PDB entry 4R2N | X-ray diffraction, 1.98 A resolution | chains A and C

# Chain A (and C)
Protein: Putative phenylalanine aminotransferase
Source organism: Mycobacterium tuberculosis H37Rv
Notes: EC 2.6.1.-; chain C of this document is another copy of the same molecule, construct and numbering; everything in this record applies to it too
UniProtKB: I6Y4H4 (I6Y4H4_MYCTU); residue numbers follow UniProt; this construct covers 2-353
Amino-acid sequence (367 residues; numbered 0 to 366; the number before each row is that of its first residue; numbering starts at 0):
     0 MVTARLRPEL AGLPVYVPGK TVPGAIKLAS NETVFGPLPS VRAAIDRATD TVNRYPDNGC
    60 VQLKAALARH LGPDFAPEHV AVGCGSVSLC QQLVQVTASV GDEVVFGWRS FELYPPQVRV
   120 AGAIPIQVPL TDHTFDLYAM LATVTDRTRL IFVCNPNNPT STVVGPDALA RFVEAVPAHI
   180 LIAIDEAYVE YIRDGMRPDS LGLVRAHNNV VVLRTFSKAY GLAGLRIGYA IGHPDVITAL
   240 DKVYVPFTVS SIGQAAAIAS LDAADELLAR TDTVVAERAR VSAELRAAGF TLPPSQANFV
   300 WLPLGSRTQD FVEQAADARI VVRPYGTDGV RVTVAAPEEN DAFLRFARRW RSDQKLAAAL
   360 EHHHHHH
Unresolved in the structure: 0, 354-366
Differences from the reference sequence: expression tag (0-1, 354-366)
Residues lining bound ligands:
  - phenylalanine (PHE): N57, P245, F246
  - phenylalanine / pyridoxal phosphate: Y15, A28, S29, G84, S85, V86, F110, E111, L112, C153, N157, D184, A186, Y187, T214, S216, K217, R225, R322, Y324, R330
What the authors report for this chain:
  - binding site for phenylalanine: V86, F110, L112, N157, P245, F246, R322, R330
  - conformationally variable residues (loop rearrangement, side-chain flip): L9 to A24, E111, L112, R322
  - binding site for pyridoxal phosphate: F110, K217
  - specificity-determining residues: V86, F110 (by similarity / conservation)
  - contacts within the chain: Y15-R322
  - specificity-determining residues: L112, F246

# Interface between chain A and chain C
Residue-residue contacts (147):
  V1(A) with A177(C), hydrophobic; N207(C), hydrogen bond (backbone-side chain)
  T2(A) with A177(C); H178(C); N207(C)
  A3(A) with H178(C); L180(C), hydrophobic; N207(C); N208(C)
  R4(A) with R148(C); H178(C), hydrogen bond (backbone-backbone)
  L5(A) with V95(C); A238(C), hydrophobic
  R6(A) with Q94(C), hydrogen bond (side chain-backbone); V95(C), hydrogen bond (backbone-backbone); T96(C); A97(C); S98(C)
  L9(A) with V95(C); A238(C), hydrophobic; K241(C), hydrogen bond (backbone-side chain); V242(C), hydrophobic
  L12(A) with K241(C)
  V14(A) with K241(C)
  Y15(A) with N57(C); F246(C)
  P17(A) with N57(C)
  K26(A) with R53(C)
  S29(A) with Y54(C)
  E31(A) with N52(C); R53(C), salt bridge; Y54(C), hydrogen bond (side chain-backbone)
  T32(A) with N52(C), hydrogen bond (backbone-side chain)
  V33(A) with N52(C)
  F34(A) with N52(C)
  G35(A) with D49(C); N52(C)
  P36(A) with T48(C); D49(C); V51(C), hydrophobic
  R41(A) with D45(C), hydrogen bond (side chain-backbone); T48(C); D49(C), salt bridge
  I44(A) with T48(C)
  D45(A) with R41(C), salt bridge
  T48(A) with P36(C); R41(C); I44(C)
  D49(A) with G35(C); P36(C); R41(C), salt bridge
  V51(A) with G220(C); L221(C); A222(C), hydrogen bond (backbone-backbone); G223(C), hydrogen bond (backbone-backbone); L224(C), hydrophobic
  N52(A) with E31(C); T32(C), hydrogen bond (side chain-backbone); V33(C); F34(C); G35(C); G220(C); A222(C)
  R53(A) with K26(C); E31(C), salt bridge; A222(C); G223(C), hydrogen bond (backbone-backbone)
  Y54(A) with S29(C); E31(C), hydrogen bond (backbone-side chain); S216(C); K217(C), hydrogen bond; A222(C), hydrophobic; R225(C)
  P55(A) with A222(C); G223(C); R225(C)
  C83(A) with T247(C), hydrogen bond (side chain-backbone)
  V86(A) with V244(C), hydrophobic; P245(C)
  S87(A) with V244(C); T247(C)
  Q90(A) with Q94(C), hydrogen bond; V244(C)
  Q94(A) with R6(C), hydrogen bond (backbone-side chain); Q90(C), hydrogen bond; Q94(C); V119(C)
  V95(A) with L5(C); R6(C), hydrogen bond (backbone-backbone); L9(C)
  T96(A) with R6(C)
  A97(A) with R6(C)
  S98(A) with R6(C); V99(C)
  V99(A) with S98(C); V99(C), hydrophobic
  L112(A) with P245(C)
  V119(A) with Q94(C); V242(C), hydrophobic
  R148(A) with R4(C)
  A177(A) with V1(C), hydrophobic
  H178(A) with T2(C); A3(C); R4(C), hydrogen bond (backbone-backbone)
  L180(A) with A3(C), hydrophobic
  N207(A) with V1(C), hydrogen bond (side chain-backbone); T2(C)
  N208(A) with A3(C)
  S216(A) with Y54(C)
  K217(A) with Y54(C), hydrogen bond
  G220(A) with V51(C); N52(C), hydrogen bond (backbone-backbone)
  L221(A) with V51(C)
  A222(A) with V51(C), hydrogen bond (backbone-backbone); N52(C); R53(C); Y54(C), hydrophobic; P55(C)
  G223(A) with V51(C), hydrogen bond (backbone-backbone); R53(C), hydrogen bond (backbone-backbone); P55(C); S249(C); S250(C), hydrogen bond (backbone-backbone)
  L224(A) with V51(C), hydrophobic; I251(C), hydrophobic
  R225(A) with Y54(C); P55(C); F246(C), hydrogen bond (side chain-backbone)
  H232(A) with T2(C)
  D234(A) with L5(C)
  A238(A) with L5(C), hydrophobic; L9(C), hydrophobic
  K241(A) with L9(C), hydrogen bond (side chain-backbone); L12(C); V14(C)
  V242(A) with L9(C), hydrophobic
  V244(A) with V86(C), hydrophobic; S87(C); Q90(C)
  P245(A) with V86(C); L112(C), hydrophobic
  F246(A) with R225(C), hydrogen bond (backbone-side chain)
  T247(A) with C83(C); S87(C)
  S249(A) with G223(C)
  S250(A) with G223(C)
  I251(A) with L224(C), hydrophobic
Also at the interface, not in a pair above, chain A (72 interface residues in all): G11, N57, V60, V235, T237
Also at the interface, not in a pair above, chain C (70 interface residues in all): P13, Y15, P17, R46, D234, V235

# Summary
Chain A and chain C form an interface of 72 and 70 residues respectively, with 30 hydrogen bonds and 5 salt
bridges. Among the polar pairs are E31(A)-R53(C), R41(A)-D49(C) and D45(A)-R41(C). The paper reports a binding
site for phenylalanine at V86(A), F110(A) and L112(A) among others; a binding site for pyridoxal phosphate at
F110(A) and K217(A).
Chain A and chain C are both Putative phenylalanine aminotransferase (Mycobacterium tuberculosis H37Rv); the
structure, Crystal structure of Rv3772 in complex with its substrate, was determined by X-ray diffraction
together with 4R5Z from the same study.
